9D3D - chains A and H of the 8 polymer chains in the assembly; structure by electron microscopy, 3.41 A resolution.

== Chain A ==
Name: HIV-1 BG505 DS-SOSIP gp120
From: Human immunodeficiency virus 1
UniProtKB: Q2N0S6 (Q2N0S6_9HIV1); the construct lacks a stretch of the UniProt sequence and is renumbered around it, so the offset changes along the chain: 31-141 = UniProt 30-140; 150-185 = UniProt 141-176; 189-309 = UniProt 188-308; 312-321 = UniProt 309-318; 2 more segments
Chain sequence (481 residues; numbered 31 to 513 plus 12 insertion-coded residues; 14 numbers in that range are skipped by the numbering (no residue carries them; nothing is unmodelled there); the number before each row is that of its first residue; a row labelled like 185A-185K holds insertion residues (185A, then the next letters in order)):
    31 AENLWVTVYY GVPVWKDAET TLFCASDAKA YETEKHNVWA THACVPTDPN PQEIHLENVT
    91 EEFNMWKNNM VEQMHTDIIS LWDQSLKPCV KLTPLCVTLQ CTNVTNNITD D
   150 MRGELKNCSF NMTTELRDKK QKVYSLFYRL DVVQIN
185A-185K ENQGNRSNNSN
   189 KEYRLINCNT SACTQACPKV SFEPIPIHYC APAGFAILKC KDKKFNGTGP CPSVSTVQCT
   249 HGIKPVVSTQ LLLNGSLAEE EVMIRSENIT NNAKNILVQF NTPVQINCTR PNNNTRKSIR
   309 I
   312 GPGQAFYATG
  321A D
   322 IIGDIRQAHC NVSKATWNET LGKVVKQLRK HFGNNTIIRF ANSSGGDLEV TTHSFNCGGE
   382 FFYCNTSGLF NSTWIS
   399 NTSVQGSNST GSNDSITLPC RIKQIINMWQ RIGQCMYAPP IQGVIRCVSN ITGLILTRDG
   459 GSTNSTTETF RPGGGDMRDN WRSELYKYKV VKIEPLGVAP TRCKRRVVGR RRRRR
Disordered / not traced: 31-32, 185A-185K, 399-410, 506-513
Sequence notes: conflict Cys201 (Ile200 in Q2N0S6), Asn332 (Thr330 in Q2N0S6), Cys433 (Ala430 in Q2N0S6), Cys501 (Ala498 in Q2N0S6); expression tag (509-513)
Disulfides: Cys54-Cys74, Cys119-Cys205, Cys126-Cys196, Cys131-Cys157, Cys201-Cys433, Cys218-Cys247, Cys228-Cys239, Cys378-Cys445, Cys385-Cys418
Covalent attachments: N-acetylglucosamine (NAG) linked to Asn88, Asn133, Asn137, Asn156, Asn197, Asn234, Asn262, Asn276, Asn295, Asn301, Asn332, Asn339, Asn355, Asn363, Asn386, Asn392, Asn448; glycan linked to Asn160

== Chain H ==
Name: PGT145 R100aS Heavy Chain
From: Homo sapiens
Chain sequence (244 residues; each row starts with the number of its first residue; note: 2 numbers in that range are skipped by the numbering (no residue carries them; nothing is unmodelled there); a row labelled like 52A-52C holds insertion residues (52A, then the next letters in order)):
     1 QVQLVQSGAE VKKPGSSVKV SCKASGNSFS NHDVHWVRQA TGQGLEWMGW MS
52A-52C HEG
    53 DKTGLAQKFQ GRV
    68 TITRDSGAST VYMEL
82A-82C RGL
    83 TADDTAIYYC LTGSKHRL
100A-100R SDYFLYNEYGPNYEEWGD
   101 YLATLDVWGH GTAVTVSSAS TKGPSVFPLA PSSKSTSGGT AALGCLVKDY FPEPVTVSWN
   161 SGALTSGVHT FPAVLQSSGL YSLSSVVTVP SSSLGTQTYI CNVNHKPSNT KVDKKVEPKS
   221 CD
Disordered / not traced: 119-222
Modified positions: Tyr100F (O-sulfo-L-tyrosine; TYS); Tyr100I (O-sulfo-L-tyrosine; TYS)
Disulfides: Cys22-Cys92

== Chain A / chain H interface ==
Contacting residue pairs (7; chain A residue first):
  Thr123(A) - Tyr100F(H)
  Pro124(A) - Tyr100F(H)
  Arg166(A) - Leu100E(H)
  Arg166(A) - Tyr100F(H)  hydrogen bond (backbone-backbone)
  Arg166(A) - Glu100H(H)  salt bridge
  Asp167(A) - Tyr100C(H)
  Asp167(A) - Phe100D(H)
Interface residues without a listed pair, chain A (7 interface residues in all): Thr162, Lys168, Lys169

== Overview ==
The interface between chain A and chain H involves 7 residues on one side and 5 on the other, with 1 hydrogen
bond and 1 salt bridge. Polar contacts include Arg166(A)-Glu100H(H) and Arg166(A)-Tyr100F(H).
Here chain A is HIV-1 BG505 DS-SOSIP gp120 (Human immunodeficiency virus 1) and chain H is PGT145 R100aS Heavy
Chain (Homo sapiens). Entry 9D3D (Cryo-EM structure of PGT145 R100aS Fab bound to HIV-1 BG505 DS-SOSIP.664 Env
trimer) was determined by electron microscopy together with 9D1W from the same study.
